7N64 - chains A and B of the 4 polymer chains in the assembly; structure by electron microscopy, 4.20 A resolution (low resolution: residue-level contacts below are approximate; hydrogen-bond / salt-bridge calls are withheld).

Chain A (and B):
Protein: Spike glycoprotein
Source organism: Severe acute respiratory syndrome coronavirus 2
Notes: chain B of this document is another copy of the same molecule, construct and numbering; everything in this record applies to it too
UniProt: P0DTC2 (SPIKE_SARS2); residues 1-1273 here = UniProt positions 1-1273
Amino-acid sequence (1273 residues; each row starts with the number of its first residue):
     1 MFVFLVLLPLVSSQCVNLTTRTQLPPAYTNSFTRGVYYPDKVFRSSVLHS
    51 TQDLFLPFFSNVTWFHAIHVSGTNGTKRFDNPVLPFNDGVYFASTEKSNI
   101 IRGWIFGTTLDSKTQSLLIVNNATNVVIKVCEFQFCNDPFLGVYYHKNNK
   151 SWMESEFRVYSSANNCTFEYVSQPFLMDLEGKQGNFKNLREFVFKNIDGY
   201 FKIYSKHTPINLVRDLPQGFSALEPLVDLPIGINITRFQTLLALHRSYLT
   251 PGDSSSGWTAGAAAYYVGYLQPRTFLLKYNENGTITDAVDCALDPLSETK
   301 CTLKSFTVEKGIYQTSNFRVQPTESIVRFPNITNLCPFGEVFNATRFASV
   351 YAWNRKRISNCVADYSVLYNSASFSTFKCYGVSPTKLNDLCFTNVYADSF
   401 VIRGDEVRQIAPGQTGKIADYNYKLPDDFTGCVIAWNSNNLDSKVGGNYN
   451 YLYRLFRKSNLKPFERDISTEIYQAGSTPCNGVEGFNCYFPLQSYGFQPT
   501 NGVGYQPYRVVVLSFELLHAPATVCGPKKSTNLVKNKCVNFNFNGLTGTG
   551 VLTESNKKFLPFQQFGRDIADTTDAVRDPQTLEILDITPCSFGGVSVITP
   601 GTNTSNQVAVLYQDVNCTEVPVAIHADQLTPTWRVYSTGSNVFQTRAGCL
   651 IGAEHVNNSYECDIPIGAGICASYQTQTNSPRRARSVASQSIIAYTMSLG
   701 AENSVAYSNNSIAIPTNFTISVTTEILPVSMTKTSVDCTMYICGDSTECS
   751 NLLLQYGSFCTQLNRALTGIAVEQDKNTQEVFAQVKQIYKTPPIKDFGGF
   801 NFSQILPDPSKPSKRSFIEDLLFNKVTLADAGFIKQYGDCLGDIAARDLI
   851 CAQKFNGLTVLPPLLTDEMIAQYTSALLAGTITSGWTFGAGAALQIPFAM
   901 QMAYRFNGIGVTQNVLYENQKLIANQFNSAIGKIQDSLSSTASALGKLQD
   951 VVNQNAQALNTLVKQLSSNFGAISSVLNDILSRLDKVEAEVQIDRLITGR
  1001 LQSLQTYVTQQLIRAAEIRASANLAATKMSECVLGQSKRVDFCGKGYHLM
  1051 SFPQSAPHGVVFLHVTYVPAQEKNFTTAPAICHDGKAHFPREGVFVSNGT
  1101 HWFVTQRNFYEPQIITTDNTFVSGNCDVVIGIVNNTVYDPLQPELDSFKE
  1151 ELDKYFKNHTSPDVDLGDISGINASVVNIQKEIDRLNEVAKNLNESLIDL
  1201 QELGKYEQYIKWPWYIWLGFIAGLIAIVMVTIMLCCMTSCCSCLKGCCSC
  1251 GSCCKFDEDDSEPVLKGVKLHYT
Disordered / not traced: 1-13, 291-1273 (chain B: 1-330, 529-1273)
Cystine bridges: Cys-15/Cys-136, Cys-131/Cys-166
Glycans and other covalent adducts: N-acetylglucosamine (NAG) linked to Asn-17, Asn-122, Asn-165
UniProt features mapped onto this chain:
  - region: Asn-280 to Cys-301 (Putative superantigen), Arg-403 to Asp-405 (Integrin-binding motif), Asn-448 to Phe-456 (Immunodominant HLA epitope recognized by the CD8+), Pro-681 to Ala-684 (Putative superantigen), Ser-816 to Tyr-837 (Fusion peptide 1), Lys-835 to Phe-855 (Fusion peptide 2), Asp-1163 to Glu-1202 (Heptad repeat 2)
  - motif: Met-1237 to Cys-1241 (Binding to host endocytosis trafficking protein SNX27), Asp-1257 to Glu-1262 (Diacidic ER export motif (host COPII)), Ser-1261 to Gly-1267 (Binding to host plasma membrane localising/FERM domain proteins), Lys-1269 to Thr-1273 (KxHxx, ER retrieval signal (COPI))
  - site (Cleavage): Arg-685, Ser-686, Arg-815, Ser-816
  - lipidation (S-palmitoyl cysteine): Cys-1235, Cys-1236, Cys-1240, Cys-1241, Cys-1243, Cys-1247, Cys-1248, Cys-1250, Cys-1253, Cys-1254
  - glycosylation: Asn-17 (N-linked (GlcNAc...) (complex) asparagine), Asn-61 (N-linked (GlcNAc...) (hybrid) asparagine), Asn-74 (N-linked (GlcNAc...) (complex) asparagine), Asn-122 (N-linked (GlcNAc...) (hybrid) asparagine), Asn-149 (N-linked (GlcNAc...) (complex) asparagine), Asn-165 (N-linked (GlcNAc...) (complex) asparagine), Asn-234 (N-linked (GlcNAc...) (high mannose) asparagine), Asn-282 (N-linked (GlcNAc...) (complex) asparagine), Thr-323 (O-linked (GalNAc) threonine), Ser-325 (O-linked (HexNAc...) serine), Asn-331 (N-linked (GlcNAc...) (complex) asparagine), Asn-343 (N-linked (GlcNAc...) (complex) asparagine), Asn-603 (N-linked (GlcNAc...) (hybrid) asparagine), Asn-616 (N-linked (GlcNAc...) (complex) asparagine), Asn-657 (N-linked (GlcNAc...) (complex) asparagine), Thr-676 (O-linked (GlcNAc...) threonine), Thr-678 (O-linked (GlcNAc...) threonine), Asn-709 (N-linked (GlcNAc...) (high mannose) asparagine), Asn-717 (N-linked (GlcNAc...) (hybrid) asparagine), Asn-801 (N-linked (GlcNAc...) (hybrid) asparagine) and 6 more in UniProt
  - natural variant: Leu-5 (L5F: In strain: Iota/B.1.526), Ser-13 (S13I: In strain: Epsilon/B.1.427/B.1.429), Leu-18 (L18F: In strain: Beta/B.1.351, Gamma/P.1 and 1 more), Thr-19 (T19I: In strain: Omicron/BQ.1.1, Omicron/XBB.1.5 and 1 more; T19R: In strain: Delta/B.1.617.2, Omicron/BA.2 and 4 more), Thr-20 (T20N: In strain: Gamma/P.1), Leu-24 to Ala-27 (sequence variant, change not given here; In strain: Omicron/BA.2, Omicron/BA.2.12.1 and 6 more), Pro-26 (P26S: In strain: Gamma/P.1), Gln-52 (Q52H: In strain: Omicron/EG.5.1), Ala-67 (A67V: In strain: Eta/B.1.525, Omicron/BA.1), His-69 to Val-70 (deletion: In strain: Alpha/B.1.1.7, Eta/B.1.525 and 5 more), Gly-75 (G75V: In strain: Lambda/C.37), Thr-76 (T76I: In strain: Lambda/C.37), 83 further natural variant entries in UniProt
  - mutagenesis: His-69 to Val-70 (Increased incorporation of cleaved spike into virions), Asn-121 (N121Q: Partial loss of biliverdin affinity), Arg-190 (R190K: Partial loss of biliverdin affinity), Asn-234 (N234Q: Increased resistance to neutralizing antibodies), Asn-331 (N331Q: Reduced viral infectivity), Asn-343 (N343Q: Reduced viral infectivity), Leu-452 (L452R: Increased resistance to neutralizing antibodies. Decreases HLA binding to NF9 epitope. Increased binding affinity to human ACE2), Tyr-453 (Y453F: Decreased HLA binding to NF9 epitope. Increased binding affinity to human ACE2), Ala-475 (A475V: Increased resistance to neutralizing antibodies), Val-483 (V483A: Increased resistance to neutralizing antibodies), Glu-484 (E484D: Increased replication in human TMEM106B overexpressing cells), Phe-490 (F490L: Increased resistance to neutralizing antibodies and human covalescent sera neutralization), 17 further mutagenesis entries in UniProt
What the authors report for this chain:
  - post-translational modification sites: Asn-122, Asn-165, Asn-343

How chain A and chain B interact:
Residue-residue contacts - 5 pairs, chain A then chain B:
  Thr-167(A) / Arg-357(B)
  Phe-168(A) / Asn-360(B)
  Gly-199(A) / Pro-521(B)
  Tyr-200(A) / Pro-521(B)
  Pro-230(A) / Pro-521(B)
Interface residues without a listed pair, chain A (7 interface residues in all): Glu-169, Gly-232
Interface residues without a listed pair, chain B (4 interface residues in all): Thr-523

Overview:
Chain A and chain B form an interface of 7 and 4 residues respectively. N-acetylglucosamine is covalently
linked to Asn-17(A), Asn-122(A) and Asn-165(A). Curated annotation (UniProt) lists 31 mutagenesis sites on
chain A. From the paper: modification sites Asn-122(A), Asn-165(A) and Asn-343(A).
Both chains are Spike glycoprotein (Severe acute respiratory syndrome coronavirus 2). Entry 7N64 (SARS-CoV-2
Spike (2P) in complex with G32R7 Fab (RBD and NTD local reconstruction)) was determined by electron
microscopy.
